Entry 2F8N (X-ray diffraction, 2.90 A resolution); this record covers chains J and A of the 10 polymer chains in the assembly.

# Chain J
Molecule: alpha-satellite DNA (146 bp)
From: Homo sapiens
Sequence (146 nucleotides; row label = number of the first residue in the row):
   146 ATCAATATCCACCTGCAGATTCTACCAAAAGTGTATTTGGAAACTGCTCC
   196 ATCAAAAGGCATGTTCAGCGG
  217A A
   217 ATTCCGCTGAACATGCCTTTTGATGGAGCAGTTTCCAAATACACTTTTGG
   267 TAGAATCTGCAGGTGGATATTGAT
Disordered / not traced: 217A

# Chain A
Molecule: Histone H3.1
From: Xenopus laevis
UniProt: P84233 (H31_XENLA); aligned to UniProt positions 1-136 over residues 400-535 (the alignment contains insertions or deletions, so no single offset holds)
Chain sequence (136 residues; numbered 400 to 535; the number before each row is that of its first residue):
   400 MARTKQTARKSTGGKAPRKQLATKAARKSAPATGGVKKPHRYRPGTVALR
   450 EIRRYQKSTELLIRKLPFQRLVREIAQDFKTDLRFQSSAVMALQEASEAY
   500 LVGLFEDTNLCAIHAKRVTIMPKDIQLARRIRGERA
Disordered / not traced: 400-437
Swiss-Prot annotation at these positions:
  - modified residue: Arg402 (Asymmetric dimethylarginine), Thr403 (Phosphothreonine), Lys404 (Allysine), Gln405 (5-glutamyl dopamine), Thr406 (Phosphothreonine), Arg408 (Citrulline), Lys409 (N6,N6,N6-trimethyllysine), Ser410 (ADP-ribosylserine), Thr411 (Phosphothreonine), Lys414 (N6-(2-hydroxyisobutyryl)lysine), Arg417 (Asymmetric dimethylarginine), Lys418 (N6-(2-hydroxyisobutyryl)lysine), Lys423 (N6-(2-hydroxyisobutyryl)lysine), Arg426 (Citrulline), Lys427 (N6,N6,N6-trimethyllysine), Ser428 (ADP-ribosylserine), Lys436 (N6,N6,N6-trimethyllysine), Lys437 (N6-methyllysine), Tyr441 (Phosphotyrosine), Lys456 (N6,N6,N6-trimethyllysine) and 8 more in UniProt
  - lipidation: Cys510 (S-palmitoyl cysteine)

# Chain J / chain A interface
Pairs across the interface (30; chain J residue first):
  DA150(J) - His439(A)  phosphate contact
  DT151(J) - His439(A)  sugar contact
  DT151(J) - Tyr441(A)  phosphate contact
  DA152(J) - Tyr441(A)  hydrogen bond to the sugar
  DA152(J) - Arg449(A)  hydrogen bond to the phosphate
  DT153(J) - Arg449(A)  salt bridge to the phosphate
  DA226(J) - Pro443(A)  phosphate contact
  DA226(J) - Gly444(A)  hydrogen bond to the phosphate
  DA227(J) - Arg440(A)  hydrogen bond to the base
  DA227(J) - Tyr441(A)  hydrogen bond to the phosphate
  DA227(J) - Arg442(A)  sugar contact
  DA227(J) - Pro443(A)  sugar contact
  DA227(J) - Gly444(A)  hydrogen bond to the phosphate
  DA227(J) - Thr445(A)  hydrogen bond to the phosphate
  DA227(J) - Val446(A)  hydrogen bond to the phosphate
  DA227(J) - Ala447(A)  hydrogen bond to the phosphate
  DA227(J) - Glu450(A)  phosphate contact
  DC228(J) - Arg440(A)  hydrogen bond to the sugar
  DC228(J) - Tyr441(A)  hydrogen bond to the phosphate
  DC228(J) - Val446(A)  phosphate contact
  DT235(J) - Arg463(A)  phosphate contact
  DT235(J) - Leu465(A)  phosphate contact
  DT235(J) - Pro466(A)  sugar contact
  DT235(J) - Arg469(A)  salt bridge to the phosphate
  DT236(J) - Arg463(A)  salt bridge to the phosphate
  DT236(J) - Lys464(A)  hydrogen bond to the phosphate
  DT236(J) - Leu465(A)  hydrogen bond to the phosphate
  DG244(J) - Arg483(A)  sugar contact
  DC245(J) - Asp481(A)  phosphate contact
  DC245(J) - Arg483(A)  sugar contact
Interface residues without a listed pair, chain J (12 interface residues in all): DC154
Interface residues without a listed pair, chain A (19 interface residues in all): Lys456

# In short
Chain J and chain A form an interface of 12 and 19 residues respectively, with 13 hydrogen bonds and 3 salt
bridges. Polar contacts include DA227(J)-Arg440(A), DA152(J)-Tyr441(A) and DC228(J)-Arg440(A).
Here chain J is alpha-satellite DNA (146 bp) (Homo sapiens) and chain A is Histone H3.1 (Xenopus laevis).
Entry 2F8N (2.9 Angstrom X-ray structure of hybrid macroH2A nucleosomes) was determined by X-ray diffraction.
